PDB entry 9F3Q | electron microscopy, 2.75 A resolution | chains A and C of the 3 polymer chains in the assembly

[Chain A]
Molecule: Capsid protein VP1
Organism: Human poliovirus 1 Mahoney
UniProtKB: P03300 (POLG_POL1M); residues 1-302 here correspond to UniProt positions 580-881 (UniProt number = residue number + 579)
Sequence (302 residues; each row starts with the number of its first residue):
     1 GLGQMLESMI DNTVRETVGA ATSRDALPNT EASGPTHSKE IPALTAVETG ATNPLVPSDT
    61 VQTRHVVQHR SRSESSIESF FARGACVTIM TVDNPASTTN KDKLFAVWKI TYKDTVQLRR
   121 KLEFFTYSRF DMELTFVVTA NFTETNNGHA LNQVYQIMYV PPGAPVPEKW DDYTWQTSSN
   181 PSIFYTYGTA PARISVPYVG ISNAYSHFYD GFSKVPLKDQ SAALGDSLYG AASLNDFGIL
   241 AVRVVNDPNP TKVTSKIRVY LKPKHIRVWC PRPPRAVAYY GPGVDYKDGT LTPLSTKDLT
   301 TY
Not modelled in the structure: 1-21
Construct notes: engineered mutation P248 (His827 in P03300)
Residues lining bound ligands:
  - glutathione (GSH): I89, D171, D172, Y173, W175, Q176, R243, R258
  - YM2 (1-[(3S)-5-[4-[(E)-ethoxyiminomethyl]phenoxy]-3-methyl-pentyl]-3-pyridin-4-yl-imidazolidin-2-one): I110, T111, Y112, K113, F130, M132, L134, I157, M158, Y159, P181, S182, I183, I194, V196, V199, Y205, S206, H207, N235, F237, L240
UniProt features mapped onto this chain:
  - region: G1 to A21 (Amphipathic alpha-helix)
  - site: Y302 (Cleavage)

[Chain C]
Molecule: Capsid protein VP3
Organism: Human poliovirus 1 Mahoney
UniProtKB: P03300 (POLG_POL1M); residues 1-238 here correspond to UniProt positions 342-579 (UniProt number = residue number + 341)
Sequence (238 residues; each row starts with the number of its first residue):
     1 GLPVMNTPGS NQYLTADNFQ SPCALPEFDV TPPIDIPGEV KNMMELAEID TMIPFDLSAT
    61 KKNTMEMYRV RLSDKPHTDD PILCLSLSPA SDPRLSHTML GEILNYYTHW AGSLKFTFMF
   121 CGSMMATGKL LVSYAPPGAD PPKKRKEAML GTHVIWDIGL QSSCTMVVPW ISNTTYRLTI
   181 DDSFTEGGYI SVFYQTRIVV PLSTPREMDI LGFVSACNDF SVRLLRDTTH IEQKALAQ
Not modelled in the structure: 238
Construct notes: engineered mutation M119 (Leu460 in P03300), L178 (Gln519 in P03300); variant S123 (Phe464 in P03300)
Residues lining bound ligands: glutathione (GSH): Q233, K234, A235, L236
UniProt features mapped onto this chain:
  - site: Q238 (Cleavage)

[Chain A / chain C interface]
Contacting residue pairs (154; chain A residue first):
  L27(A) with N218(C); D219(C)
  P28(A) with N218(C)
  A43(A) with T165(C), hydrogen bond (backbone-backbone)
  L44(A) with W156(C); Q161(C); S163(C)
  T45(A) with Q161(C); S162(C); S163(C), hydrogen bond (backbone-backbone); T165(C)
  A46(A) with S163(C)
  V47(A) with T117(C); M119(C), hydrophobic; S163(C), hydrogen bond (backbone-side chain)
  E48(A) with M119(C); S162(C), hydrogen bond
  T52(A) with E48(C); D50(C), hydrogen bond; K115(C)
  N53(A) with K115(C), hydrogen bond (backbone-side chain); T165(C), hydrogen bond
  L55(A) with T165(C); V167(C), hydrophobic; C217(C)
  V56(A) with N218(C)
  P57(A) with S113(C); V167(C), hydrophobic
  T60(A) with V167(C)
  V61(A) with T152(C)
  R70(A) with A111(C); G112(C); Y176(C); D219(C), hydrogen bond (side chain-backbone); S221(C), hydrogen bond
  S71(A) with S221(C)
  R72(A) with N42(C), hydrogen bond (backbone-side chain); M44(C); E48(C), salt bridge; C217(C), hydrogen bond (side chain-backbone); N218(C), hydrogen bond (side chain-backbone); F220(C), hydrogen bond (side chain-backbone)
  E74(A) with Y107(C), hydrogen bond (backbone-side chain); R223(C); L224(C), hydrogen bond (side chain-backbone); L225(C)
  S75(A) with N42(C), hydrogen bond; M43(C), hydrogen bond (backbone-backbone); M44(C); Y107(C)
  S76(A) with K41(C); N42(C)
  I77(A) with V40(C); K41(C), hydrogen bond (backbone-backbone); M43(C), hydrophobic
  F80(A) with Y107(C); L225(C), hydrophobic
  R83(A) with T15(C); A16(C)
  G84(A) with T15(C), hydrogen bond (backbone-backbone)
  D114(A) with Q233(C), hydrogen bond (backbone-side chain); L236(C); A237(C), hydrogen bond (backbone-backbone)
  T115(A) with Q233(C)
  V116(A) with I231(C), hydrophobic; E232(C); Q233(C)
  Q117(A) with D227(C)
  R120(A) with E102(C), salt bridge; Y106(C), hydrogen bond; H230(C); I231(C)
  K121(A) with Y106(C)
  F124(A) with Y106(C), hydrophobic
  F125(A) with V40(C), hydrophobic; M43(C), hydrophobic
  R129(A) with V30(C); T31(C), hydrogen bond (side chain-backbone); P32(C); P33(C)
  E133(A) with F19(C); S21(C)
  T135(A) with Y13(C)
  P181(A) with A24(C)
  A190(A) with N11(C)
  R193(A) with Y13(C); D17(C), salt bridge; S21(C)
  I194(A) with S21(C); P22(C)
  S195(A) with S21(C), hydrogen bond (side chain-backbone); P22(C), hydrogen bond (side chain-backbone); C23(C); A24(C), hydrogen bond (backbone-backbone)
  Y198(A) with F28(C); V30(C)
  V199(A) with F28(C), hydrophobic
  G200(A) with T31(C)
  S202(A) with T31(C)
  N203(A) with T31(C); P32(C), hydrogen bond (side chain-backbone); I34(C)
  Y260(A) with Y13(C)
  K262(A) with D17(C), hydrogen bond (side chain-backbone); N18(C)
  R267(A) with E39(C), salt bridge
  V268(A) with E39(C); V40(C), hydrogen bond (backbone-backbone)
  W269(A) with I36(C); G38(C); E39(C)
  C270(A) with P37(C), hydrogen bond (side chain-backbone); G38(C), hydrogen bond (backbone-backbone)
  P271(A) with V40(C); L46(C), hydrophobic
  R272(A) with M99(C)
  P274(A) with M99(C); E102(C)
  T292(A) with N63(C)
  P293(A) with N63(C); H97(C)
  L294(A) with K62(C); N63(C), hydrogen bond (backbone-side chain); M67(C), hydrophobic; H97(C)
  S295(A) with L57(C); K62(C); P93(C)
  T296(A) with L57(C); K62(C)
  K297(A) with L57(C), hydrogen bond (backbone-backbone); P93(C); R94(C)
  D298(A) with R94(C), hydrogen bond (backbone-side chain)
  L299(A) with I82(C); L83(C); C84(C), hydrogen bond (backbone-backbone); R94(C)
  T300(A) with P81(C); I82(C); C84(C); K143(C), hydrogen bond (backbone-side chain)
  T301(A) with C84(C); R94(C), hydrogen bond (backbone-side chain)
  Y302(A) with C84(C), hydrophobic; L85(C); S86(C), hydrogen bond (backbone-side chain); R94(C); P141(C), hydrophobic; P142(C), hydrogen bond (side chain-backbone); K143(C); Y189(C), hydrophobic; I190(C); S191(C)
Other interface residues (no listed pair), chain A (77 interface residues in all): S79, A82, I89, V137, P191, V196, P197, A204, V277, Y279, L291
Other interface residues (no listed pair), chain C (95 interface residues in all): L25, I49, F55, D56, S58, A59, V70, D157, C164, P169, T175, S215, V222, T228

[Summary]
77 residues of chain A and 95 residues of chain C are in contact; the contacts include 39 hydrogen bonds and 4
salt bridges. Polar contacts include R72(A)-E48(C), R120(A)-E102(C) and R193(A)-D17(C). Compound YM2 and
glutathione are bound between chain A and chain C.
Chain A is Capsid protein VP1 and chain C is Capsid protein VP3, both from Human poliovirus 1 Mahoney; the
structure, Poliovirus type 1 (strain Mahoney) stabilised virus-like particle (PV1 SC6b) in complex with GPP3
and GSH, was determined by electron microscopy, deposited together with 9EYY, 9EZ0, 9F0K, 9F59 and 9F5P.
